Entry 5OAR (X-ray diffraction, 2.30 A resolution); this record covers chains C and D of the 4 polymer chains in the assembly.

[Chain C]
Name: Beta-hexosaminidase
Source organism: Aspergillus oryzae
Notes: EC 3.2.1.52; fragment: Propeptide
UniProt: Q8J2T0 (Q8J2T0_ASPOZ); residue numbers follow UniProt; this construct covers 19-96
Sequence (78 residues; numbered 19 to 96; the number before each row is that of its first residue):
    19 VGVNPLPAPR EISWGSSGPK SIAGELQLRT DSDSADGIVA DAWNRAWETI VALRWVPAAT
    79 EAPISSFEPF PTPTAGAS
Disordered / not traced: 92-96
UniProt features mapped onto this chain:
  - glycosylation: T78 (O-linked (Man...) threonine), S83 (O-linked (Man...) serine), S84 (O-linked (Man...) serine)
Glycans and other covalent adducts: alpha-D-mannopyranose (MAN) linked to T78, S83, S84

[Chain D]
Name: Beta-hexosaminidase
Source organism: Aspergillus oryzae
Notes: EC 3.2.1.52
UniProt: Q8J2T0 (Q8J2T0_ASPOZ); numbering as in UniProt (aligned over 102-600)
Sequence (499 residues; numbered 102 to 600; the number before each row is that of its first residue):
   102 ASNSLQYVNV QVKDIEADLQ HGVDESYTLD VEEDSDTITI NAETVWGALH AFTTLQQLVI
   162 SDGHGGLIIE EPVNIKDSPL YPYRGIMLDT GRNFVSLPKI FEQLEGMSLS KLNVLHWHID
   222 DAQSWPIWVD VYPEMVKDAY SPHEIYSRND VRNIVNYARA RGIRVIPEID MPSHSSSGWK
   282 QVDPEMVTCT DSWWSNDDWP LHTAVEPNPG QLDIIYNKTY EVVGNVYKEL SDIFPDHWFH
   342 VGGDEIQPNC FNFSTHVTKW FAEDPSRTYH DLAQYWVDHA VPIFQNYSQE RRLVMWEDIA
   402 LSADNAHDVP KNIVMQSWNN GLEYISNLTA RGYDVIVSSS DFLYLDCGHG GFVTNDPRYN
   462 VMANPDANTP NFNYGGNGGS WCAPYKTWQR IYDYDFTLNL TETQAKHIIG ATAPLWGEQV
   522 DDINVSSMFW PRAAALAELV WSGNRDANGN KRTTEMTQRI LNFREYLVAN GVQAQALVPK
   582 YCLQHPHACD LYRNQAAIQ
Disordered / not traced: 102
UniProt features mapped onto this chain:
  - active site (Charge relay system): D222, H275, E346
  - site: V306 (Important determinant of glycosidic bond specificity), E307 (Essential for chitooligosaccharide substrate binding), W482 (Essential for chitooligosaccharide substrate binding), N525 (Not glycosylated)
  - glycosylation: N318 (N-linked (HexNAc...) asparagine), N353 (N-linked (GlcNAc...) asparagine), N387 (N-linked (HexNAc...) asparagine), N428 (N-linked (GlcNAc...) asparagine), N500 (N-linked (GlcNAc...) asparagine), N525 (N-linked (GlcNAc...) asparagine)
Cystine bridges: C290-C351, C448-C483, C583-C590
Glycans and other covalent adducts: N-acetylglucosamine (NAG) linked to N353, N500
Small-molecule neighbours:
  - NGT (3ar,5r,6s,7r,7ar-5-hydroxymethyl-2-methyl-5,6,7,7a-tetrahydro-3ah-pyrano[3,2-d]thiazole-6,7-diol): R193, H275, E307, D345, E346, W397, W419, Y445, D447, W482, C483, W517, E519
  - hexatantalum dodecabromide (TBR): N318, K319, Y321, E322

[How chain C and chain D interact]
Contacting residue pairs - 141 pairs, chain C then chain D:
  V19(C) - E171(D)
  V19(C) - E172(D)
  G20(C) - E171(D)  hydrogen bond (backbone-side chain)
  V21(C) - Q158(D)
  V21(C) - L159(D)  hydrophobic
  V21(C) - I161(D)  hydrophobic
  V21(C) - E171(D)  hydrogen bond (backbone-side chain)
  N22(C) - R560(D)  hydrogen bond
  P23(C) - Q158(D)
  P23(C) - L159(D)  hydrophobic
  P23(C) - R560(D)
  L24(C) - Q158(D)  hydrogen bond (backbone-side chain)
  L24(C) - L210(D)
  L24(C) - A535(D)
  L24(C) - M557(D)  hydrophobic
  L24(C) - R560(D)
  L24(C) - F564(D)  hydrophobic
  P25(C) - S211(D)
  P25(C) - K212(D)
  P25(C) - A538(D)
  P25(C) - E539(D)
  P25(C) - W542(D)  hydrophobic
  A26(C) - E539(D)  hydrogen bond (backbone-side chain)
  A26(C) - S543(D)  hydrogen bond (backbone-side chain)
  A26(C) - R553(D)
  A26(C) - R560(D)
  P27(C) - I176(D)  hydrophobic
  P27(C) - D178(D)
  R28(C) - K177(D)
  R28(C) - D178(D)  hydrogen bond (backbone-side chain)
  R28(C) - S179(D)  hydrogen bond (side chain-backbone)
  R28(C) - L181(D)
  R28(C) - W542(D)
  R28(C) - S543(D)
  E29(C) - N175(D)
  E29(C) - I176(D)
  E29(C) - K177(D)  hydrogen bond (backbone-backbone)
  I30(C) - V174(D)  hydrophobic
  I30(C) - N175(D)
  I30(C) - I176(D)  hydrophobic
  S31(C) - V174(D)
  S31(C) - N175(D)  hydrogen bond (backbone-backbone)
  W32(C) - E172(D)
  W32(C) - P173(D)
  W32(C) - V174(D)  hydrophobic
  G33(C) - E172(D)
  G33(C) - P173(D)  hydrogen bond (backbone-backbone)
  S34(C) - E172(D)
  S35(C) - E134(D)
  S35(C) - E172(D)  hydrogen bond (backbone-side chain)
  S35(C) - P173(D)
  G36(C) - E171(D)
  G36(C) - E172(D)  hydrogen bond (backbone-side chain)
  G36(C) - P173(D)
  P37(C) - S103(D)
  P37(C) - I170(D)
  P37(C) - E171(D)
  K38(C) - N104(D)
  K38(C) - L106(D)
  K38(C) - V132(D)
  K38(C) - E133(D)  hydrogen bond (side chain-backbone)
  K38(C) - E134(D)  hydrogen bond (side chain-backbone)
  K38(C) - S136(D)  hydrogen bond (side chain-backbone)
  K38(C) - I169(D)
  K38(C) - I170(D)  hydrogen bond (backbone-backbone)
  S39(C) - S105(D)
  S39(C) - L106(D)  hydrogen bond (backbone-backbone)
  S39(C) - L168(D)
  I40(C) - L106(D)
  I40(C) - L168(D)  hydrogen bond (backbone-backbone)
  I40(C) - I169(D)  hydrophobic
  I40(C) - I170(D)
  A41(C) - L106(D)  hydrogen bond (backbone-backbone)
  A41(C) - Q107(D)  hydrogen bond (backbone-side chain)
  E43(C) - Q107(D)  hydrogen bond (backbone-side chain)
  L44(C) - L106(D)
  L44(C) - Q107(D)
  L44(C) - Y108(D)
  L44(C) - I139(D)  hydrophobic
  Q45(C) - Q107(D)  hydrogen bond (backbone-backbone)
  Q45(C) - Y108(D)
  Q45(C) - V109(D)  hydrogen bond (backbone-backbone)
  L46(C) - V109(D)
  L46(C) - V111(D)  hydrophobic
  R47(C) - Y108(D)
  R47(C) - V109(D)  hydrogen bond (backbone-backbone)
  R47(C) - N110(D)  hydrogen bond
  R47(C) - V111(D)  hydrogen bond (backbone-backbone)
  R47(C) - T138(D)  hydrogen bond
  T48(C) - V111(D)  hydrogen bond (side chain-backbone)
  S50(C) - V111(D)  hydrogen bond (side chain-backbone)
  S50(C) - Q112(D)  hydrogen bond
  S50(C) - V113(D)  hydrogen bond (side chain-backbone)
  S50(C) - I116(D)
  D51(C) - I116(D)
  S52(C) - I116(D)
  S52(C) - V146(D)
  I56(C) - W147(D)  hydrophobic
  I56(C) - L150(D)  hydrophobic
  V57(C) - V146(D)  hydrophobic
  V57(C) - F153(D)
  A60(C) - L150(D)  hydrophobic
  A60(C) - F153(D)
  W61(C) - V109(D)  hydrophobic
  W61(C) - F153(D)
  W61(C) - L156(D)  hydrophobic
  R63(C) - A261(D)
  R63(C) - R262(D)
  T67(C) - Q157(D)
  T67(C) - N571(D)
  I68(C) - Q157(D)
  I68(C) - V160(D)  hydrophobic
  L71(C) - Y567(D)  hydrophobic
  L71(C) - A570(D)
  L71(C) - N571(D)
  R72(C) - S162(D)
  R72(C) - G166(D)  hydrogen bond (side chain-backbone)
  R72(C) - G167(D)
  R72(C) - L168(D)
  W73(C) - I161(D)
  W73(C) - S162(D)  hydrogen bond (backbone-backbone)
  W73(C) - N563(D)
  W73(C) - E566(D)
  W73(C) - Y567(D)
  W73(C) - A570(D)  hydrophobic
  V74(C) - S162(D)
  P75(C) - I161(D)
  P75(C) - N563(D)
  A76(C) - N563(D)  hydrogen bond (backbone-side chain)
  A76(C) - E566(D)
  A77(C) - Q559(D)
  A77(C) - N563(D)  hydrogen bond (backbone-side chain)
  A77(C) - L584(D)  hydrophobic
  T78(C) - Q559(D)  hydrogen bond (backbone-side chain)
  T78(C) - P587(D)
  E79(C) - E556(D)
  E79(C) - H588(D)  salt bridge
  A80(C) - P587(D)  hydrophobic
  A80(C) - H588(D)
  I82(C) - H588(D)
  I82(C) - R594(D)
Other interface residues (no listed pair), chain C (54 interface residues in all): D54, A64, W65, F85
Other interface residues (no listed pair), chain D (77 interface residues in all): D135, D137, P180, R260, I561, L562, A589, Q596

[Overview]
The interface between chain C and chain D involves 54 residues on one side and 77 on the other; the contacts
include 37 hydrogen bonds and 1 salt bridge. Polar contacts include E79(C)-H588(D), G20(C)-E171(D) and
V21(C)-E171(D). Bound to chain D: hexatantalum dodecabromide and compound NGT.
Here chain C is Beta-hexosaminidase and chain D is Beta-hexosaminidase, both from Aspergillus oryzae. Entry
5OAR (Crystal structure of native beta-N-acetylhexosaminidase isolated from Aspergillus oryzae) was determined
by X-ray diffraction.
